PDB entry 8QL5 | X-ray diffraction, 1.80 A resolution | chains A and B of the 3 polymer chains in the assembly

== Chain A ==
Protein: Tubulin alpha-1B chain
Source organism: Bos taurus
UniProt: P81947 (TBA1B_BOVIN); numbering as in UniProt (aligned over 1-451)
Chain sequence (451 residues; row label = number of the first residue in the row):
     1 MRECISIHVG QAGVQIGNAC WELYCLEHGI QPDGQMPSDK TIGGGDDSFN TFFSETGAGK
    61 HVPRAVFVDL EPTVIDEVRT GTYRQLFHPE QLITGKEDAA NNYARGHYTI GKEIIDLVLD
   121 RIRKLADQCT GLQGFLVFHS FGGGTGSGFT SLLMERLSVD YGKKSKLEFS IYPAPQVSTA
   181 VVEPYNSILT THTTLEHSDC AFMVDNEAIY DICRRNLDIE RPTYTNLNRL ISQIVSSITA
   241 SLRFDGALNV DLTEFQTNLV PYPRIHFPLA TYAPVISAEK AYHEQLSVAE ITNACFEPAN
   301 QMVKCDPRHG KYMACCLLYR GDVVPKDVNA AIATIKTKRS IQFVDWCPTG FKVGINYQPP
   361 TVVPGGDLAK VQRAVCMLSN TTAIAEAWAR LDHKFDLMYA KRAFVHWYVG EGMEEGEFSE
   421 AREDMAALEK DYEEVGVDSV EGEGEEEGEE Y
Unresolved in the structure: 437-451

== Chain B ==
Protein: Tubulin beta-2B chain
Source organism: Bos taurus
UniProt: Q6B856 (TBB2B_BOVIN); residue numbers follow UniProt; this construct covers 1-445
Chain sequence (445 residues; numbered 1 to 445; the number before each row is that of its first residue):
     1 MREIVHIQAG QCGNQIGAKF WEVISDEHGI DPTGSYHGDS DLQLERINVY YNEATGNKYV
    61 PRAILVDLEP GTMDSVRSGP FGQIFRPDNF VFGQSGAGNN WAKGHYTEGA ELVDSVLDVV
   121 RKESESCDCL QGFQLTHSLG GGTGSGMGTL LISKIREEYP DRIMNTFSVM PSPKVSDTVV
   181 EPYNATLSVH QLVENTDETY CIDNEALYDI CFRTLKLTTP TYGDLNHLVS ATMSGVTTCL
   241 RFPGQLNADL RKLAVNMVPF PRLHFFMPGF APLTSRGSQQ YRALTVPELT QQMFDSKNMM
   301 AACDPRHGRY LTVAAIFRGR MSMKEVDEQM LNVQNKNSSY FVEWIPNNVK TAVCDIPPRG
   361 LKMSATFIGN STAIQELFKR ISEQFTAMFR RKAFLHWYTG EGMDEMEFTE AESNMNDLVS
   421 EYQQYQDATA DEQGEFEEEE GEDEA
Unresolved in the structure: 279-283, 432-445
UniProt features mapped onto this chain:
  - motif: Met1 to Ile4 (MREI motif)
  - binding site (GTP): Gln11, Glu69, Ser138, Gly142, Thr143, Gly144, Asn204, Asn226
  - binding site (Mg(2+)): Glu69
  - modified residue: Ser40 (Phosphoserine), Thr55 (Phosphothreonine), Lys58 (N6-acetyllysine), Ser172 (Phosphoserine), Thr285 (Phosphothreonine), Thr290 (Phosphothreonine), Arg318 (Omega-N-methylarginine), Glu438 (5-glutamyl polyglutamate)
  - cross-link (Glycyl lysine isopeptide (Lys-Gly)): Lys58 (interchain with G-Cter in ubiquitin), Lys324 (interchain with G-Cter in ubiquitin)

== How chain A and chain B interact ==
Pairs across the interface - 52 pairs, chain A then chain B:
  Thr73(A) - Asn247(B)  hydrogen bond
  Lys96(A) - Met1(B)
  Lys96(A) - Asp128(B)  salt bridge
  Glu97(A) - Met1(B)
  Glu97(A) - Cys129(B)
  Glu97(A) - Arg162(B)  salt bridge
  Glu97(A) - Arg251(B)  salt bridge
  Asp98(A) - Lys252(B)  salt bridge
  Ala100(A) - Arg251(B)
  Ala100(A) - Lys252(B)
  Ala100(A) - Val255(B)
  Asn101(A) - Lys252(B)
  Asn101(A) - Asn256(B)  hydrogen bond
  Arg105(A) - Arg251(B)
  Pro175(A) - Asn347(B)
  Ser178(A) - Asn347(B)  hydrogen bond
  Ser178(A) - Lys350(B)  hydrogen bond (backbone-side chain)
  Thr179(A) - Leu246(B)
  Thr179(A) - Lys350(B)
  Ala180(A) - Asn256(B)
  Val181(A) - Asn256(B)  hydrogen bond (backbone-side chain)
  Val181(A) - Ile345(B)  hydrophobic
  Val181(A) - Pro346(B)
  Val181(A) - Asn347(B)
  Glu220(A) - Lys324(B)  salt bridge
  Arg221(A) - Met323(B)  hydrogen bond
  Arg221(A) - Lys324(B)
  Arg221(A) - Asp327(B)  salt bridge
  Lys394(A) - Asn347(B)
  Leu397(A) - Glu343(B)
  Leu397(A) - Trp344(B)
  Leu397(A) - Ala430(B)  hydrophobic
  Met398(A) - Trp344(B)  hydrogen bond (backbone-backbone)
  Met398(A) - Pro346(B)
  Lys401(A) - Phe260(B)
  Lys401(A) - Trp344(B)
  Lys401(A) - Ala428(B)
  Lys401(A) - Thr429(B)  hydrogen bond (side chain-backbone)
  Arg402(A) - Phe260(B)
  Ala403(A) - Pro259(B)
  Ala403(A) - Phe260(B)  hydrophobic
  Phe404(A) - Val255(B)
  Phe404(A) - Asn256(B)
  Phe404(A) - Val258(B)
  Phe404(A) - Pro259(B)  hydrogen bond (backbone-backbone)
  Phe404(A) - Ile345(B)  hydrophobic
  His406(A) - Val258(B)
  His406(A) - Pro259(B)
  His406(A) - Pro261(B)
  Trp407(A) - Ala254(B)
  Trp407(A) - Val255(B)
  Trp407(A) - Val258(B)  hydrogen bond (side chain-backbone)
Interface residues without a listed pair, chain A (26 interface residues in all): Glu71, Val182, Tyr224
Interface residues without a listed pair, chain B (32 interface residues in all): Asp197, Gln245, Asp249, Thr312, Asn348

== In short ==
26 residues of chain A and 32 residues of chain B are in contact; the contacts include 10 hydrogen bonds and 6
salt bridges. Polar contacts include Lys96(A)-Asp128(B), Glu97(A)-Arg162(B) and Glu97(A)-Arg251(B). Curated
annotation (UniProt) lists 8 GTP-binding residues and Mg2+-binding residue Glu69(B) on chain B.
Here chain A is Tubulin alpha-1B chain and chain B is Tubulin beta-2B chain, both from Bos taurus. Entry 8QL5
(Ultrafast structural transitions in an azobenzene photoswitch at near-atomic resolution: 1 ps structure) was
determined by X-ray diffraction.
